Entry 8D6V (electron microscopy, 3.20 A resolution); this record covers chains A and X of the 35 polymer chains in the assembly.

== Chain A ==
Molecule: Proteasome subunit alpha
From: Mycobacterium tuberculosis
Notes: EC 3.4.25.1
UniProt: A5U4D5 (PSA_MYCTA); numbering as in UniProt (aligned over 1-248)
Sequence (248 residues; each row starts with the number of its first residue):
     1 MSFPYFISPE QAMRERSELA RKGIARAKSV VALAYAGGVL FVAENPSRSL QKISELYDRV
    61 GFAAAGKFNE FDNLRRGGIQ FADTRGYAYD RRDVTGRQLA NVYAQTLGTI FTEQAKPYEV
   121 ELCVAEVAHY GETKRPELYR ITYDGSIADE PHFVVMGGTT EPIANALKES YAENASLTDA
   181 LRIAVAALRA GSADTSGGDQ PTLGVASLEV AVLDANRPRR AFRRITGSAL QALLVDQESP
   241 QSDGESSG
Disordered / not traced: 1-7, 191-202, 235-248
What the authors report for this chain:
  - mutagenesis - E119A: abolished catalytic activity on Pup-FabD
  - mutagenesis - D144A, S146A: decreased catalytic activity on Pup-FabD

== Chain X ==
Molecule: Proteasome subunit beta
From: Mycobacterium tuberculosis
Notes: EC 3.4.25.1
UniProt: A0A045HFG5 (A0A045HFG5_MYCTX); residues 244-534 here correspond to UniProt positions 1-291 (UniProt number = residue number - 243)
Sequence (291 residues; each row starts with the number of its first residue):
   244 MTWPLPDRLS INSLSGTPAV DLSSFTDFLR RQAPELLPAS ISGGAPLAGG DAQLPHGTTI
   304 VALKYPGGVV MAGDRRSTQG NMISGRDVRK VYITDDYTAT GIAGTAAVAV EFARLYAVEL
   364 EHYEKLEGVP LTFAGKINRL AIMVRGNLAA AMQGLLALPL LAGYDIHASD PQSAGRIVSF
   424 DAAGGWNIEE EGYQAVGSGS LFAKSSMKKL YSQVTDGDSG LRVAVEALYD AADDDSATGG
   484 PDLVRGIFPT AVIIDADGAV DVPESRIAEL ARAIIESRSG ADTFGSDGGE K
Disordered / not traced: 244-300, 523-534

== Interface between chain A and chain X ==
Residue-residue contacts (20; chain A residue first):
  R85(A) - E370(X)  salt bridge
  Y87(A) - N381(X)  hydrogen bond (backbone-side chain)
  A88(A) - N381(X)  hydrogen bond (backbone-side chain)
  A88(A) - R382(X)  hydrogen bond (backbone-side chain)
  A88(A) - I385(X)
  Y89(A) - Y366(X)  hydrophobic
  Y89(A) - L374(X)  hydrophobic
  Y89(A) - A377(X)
  Y89(A) - G378(X)
  Y89(A) - N381(X)  hydrogen bond (backbone-side chain)
  Y89(A) - R382(X)
  D90(A) - T375(X)
  D90(A) - A377(X)
  D93(A) - Y366(X)
  D93(A) - L374(X)
  D93(A) - T375(X)  hydrogen bond (side chain-backbone)
  D93(A) - G378(X)
  R97(A) - E370(X)  hydrogen bond (side chain-backbone)
  Q98(A) - Y366(X)
  Q98(A) - E370(X)  hydrogen bond

== Summary ==
Chain A and chain X form an interface of 8 and 9 residues respectively, with 7 hydrogen bonds and 1 salt
bridge. Among the polar pairs are R85(A)-E370(X), Y87(A)-N381(X) and A88(A)-N381(X). From the paper: D144A and
S146A of chain A reduce catalytic activity on Pup-FabD; E119A of chain A abolishes catalytic activity on
Pup-FabD.
Chain A is Proteasome subunit alpha and chain X is Proteasome subunit beta, both from Mycobacterium
tuberculosis; the structure, Structure of the Mycobacterium tuberculosis 20S proteasome bound to the
C-terminal GQYL motif of the ATP-bound ..., was determined by electron microscopy together with 8D6W, 8D6X and
8D6Y from the same study.
